PDB entry 4KW1 | X-ray diffraction, 2.50 A resolution | chains A and B

Chain A:
Molecule: Hemagglutinin
From: Influenza A virus
Notes: fragment: HA1 residues 17-341
Reference sequence: G1JUF7 (G1JUF7_9INFA); residues 1-325 here correspond to UniProt positions 17-341 (UniProt number = residue number + 16)
Amino-acid sequence (329 residues; row label = number of the first residue in the row; numbers below 1 keep their minus sign (Ala-3 is residue -3)):
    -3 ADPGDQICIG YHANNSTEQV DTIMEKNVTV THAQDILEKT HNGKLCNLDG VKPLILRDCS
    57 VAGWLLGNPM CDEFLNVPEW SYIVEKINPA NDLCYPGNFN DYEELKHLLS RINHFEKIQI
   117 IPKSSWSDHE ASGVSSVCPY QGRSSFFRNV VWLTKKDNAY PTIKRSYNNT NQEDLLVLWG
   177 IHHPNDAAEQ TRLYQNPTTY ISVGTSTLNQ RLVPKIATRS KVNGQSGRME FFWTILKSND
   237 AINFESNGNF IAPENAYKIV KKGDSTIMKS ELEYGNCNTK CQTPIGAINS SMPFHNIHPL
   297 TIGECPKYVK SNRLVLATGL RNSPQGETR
Disordered / not traced: -3 to 0, 322-325
Differences from the reference sequence: expression tag (-3 to 0)
Cystine bridges: Cys42-Cys273, Cys55-Cys67, Cys90-Cys134, Cys277-Cys301
Glycans and other covalent adducts: N-acetylglucosamine (NAG) linked to Asn11, Asn23, Asn164
From the paper describing this entry:
  - post-translational modification sites: Asn11, Asn23, Asn164
  - conformationally variable residues (loop rearrangement): Ser128

Chain B:
Molecule: Hemagglutinin
From: Influenza A virus
Notes: fragment: HA2 residues 342-401
Reference sequence: G1JUF7 (G1JUF7_9INFA); residues 1-178 here correspond to UniProt positions 342-519 (UniProt number = residue number + 341)
Amino-acid sequence (181 residues; each row starts with the number of its first residue):
     1 GLFGAIAGFI EGGWQGMVDG WYGYHHSNEQ GSGYAADKES TQKAIDGVTN KVNSIIDKMN
    61 TQFEAVGREF NNLERRIENL NKKMEDGFLD VWTYNAELLV LMENERTLDF HDSNVKNLYD
   121 KVRLQLRDNA KELGNGCFEF YHRCDNECME SVRNGTYDYP QYSEEARLKR EEISSGRLVP
   181 R
Disordered / not traced: 1-10, 176-181
Differences from the reference sequence: conflict Ser175 (Gly516 in G1JUF7), Gly176 (Val517 in G1JUF7), Arg177 (Lys518 in G1JUF7); expression tag (179-181)
Cystine bridges: Cys144-Cys148

Chain A / chain B interface:
Contacting residue pairs (133; chain A residue first):
  Asp1(A) with Ser27(B); Asn28(B); Glu29(B); Phe138(B); Glu139(B); Phe140(B), hydrogen bond (backbone-backbone); Arg143(B), salt bridge; Cys144(B), hydrogen bond (side chain-backbone)
  Gln2(A) with His26(B); Ser27(B), hydrogen bond (backbone-backbone); Leu133(B); Phe138(B); Met149(B)
  Ile3(A) with His25(B); Cys137(B); Phe138(B), hydrogen bond (backbone-backbone); Phe140(B), hydrophobic; Met149(B), hydrophobic
  Cys4(A) with Trp14(B); Gly23(B); Tyr24(B); His25(B), hydrogen bond (backbone-backbone); Gly136(B); Cys137(B), disulfide
  Ile5(A) with Trp14(B); Gly23(B); Tyr24(B), hydrophobic; Val115(B); Tyr119(B), hydrophobic; Val122(B), hydrophobic; Gly136(B), hydrogen bond (backbone-backbone); Phe138(B), hydrophobic
  Gly6(A) with Trp14(B); Tyr22(B); Gly23(B), hydrogen bond (backbone-backbone)
  Tyr7(A) with Gly12(B), hydrogen bond (side chain-backbone); Gly13(B); Trp14(B), hydrogen bond (backbone-backbone); Met17(B); Trp21(B); Val115(B), hydrophobic
  His8(A) with Trp14(B); Met17(B), hydrogen bond (side chain-backbone); Val18(B); Gly20(B); Trp21(B), hydrogen bond (backbone-backbone)
  Ala9(A) with Gly13(B); Trp14(B), hydrogen bond (backbone-backbone); Gln15(B)
  Asn10(A) with Gln15(B), hydrogen bond (backbone-side chain)
  Asn11(A) with Gln15(B)
  Val16(A) with Asn104(B)
  Asp17(A) with Leu101(B); Asn104(B), hydrogen bond (backbone-side chain)
  Thr18(A) with Leu101(B); Asn104(B); Glu105(B), hydrogen bond (side chain-backbone)
  Ile19(A) with Leu101(B), hydrogen bond (backbone-backbone); Met102(B); Glu105(B)
  Met20(A) with Glu105(B)
  Ile32(A) with Ile55(B), hydrophobic; Val100(B), hydrophobic
  Leu44(A) with Phe63(B), hydrophobic
  Glu99(A) with Glu69(B); Asn71(B), hydrogen bond
  His103(A) with Glu69(B), salt bridge
  Arg107(A) with Phe63(B)
  Asp260(A) with Phe63(B)
  Ser261(A) with Phe63(B); Ala65(B); Glu69(B)
  Thr262(A) with Ala65(B); Val66(B); Gly67(B); Glu69(B), hydrogen bond
  Ser287(A) with Ile56(B)
  Met288(A) with Ile56(B), hydrophobic
  Pro289(A) with Ile56(B); Met59(B)
  Phe290(A) with Met59(B), hydrophobic; Trp92(B), hydrophobic; Ala96(B), hydrophobic
  Pro295(A) with Val66(B)
  Leu296(A) with Val66(B); Arg68(B)
  Thr297(A) with Glu64(B); Ala65(B); Val66(B), hydrogen bond (backbone-backbone)
  Ile298(A) with Phe63(B), hydrophobic; Glu64(B); Ala65(B), hydrophobic
  Gly299(A) with Gln62(B); Phe63(B); Glu64(B), hydrogen bond (backbone-backbone)
  Glu300(A) with Gln62(B); Phe63(B)
  Cys301(A) with Thr61(B)
  Lys303(A) with Met59(B); Asn60(B); Thr61(B); Trp92(B)
  Tyr304(A) with Leu89(B), hydrophobic
  Val305(A) with Leu89(B), hydrophobic; Trp92(B); Thr93(B)
  Lys306(A) with Leu89(B); Thr93(B), hydrogen bond (backbone-side chain)
  Ser307(A) with Thr93(B); Glu97(B), hydrogen bond
  Arg309(A) with Glu97(B)
  Leu310(A) with Ala96(B), hydrophobic; Glu97(B)
  Val311(A) with Val100(B); Asn104(B), hydrogen bond (backbone-side chain)
  Leu312(A) with Val100(B), hydrophobic; Asn104(B)
  Ala313(A) with Asn104(B), hydrogen bond (backbone-side chain); Thr107(B)
  Thr314(A) with Trp21(B); Val48(B); Val52(B); Thr107(B); His111(B), hydrogen bond (backbone-side chain)
  Gly315(A) with His111(B), hydrogen bond (backbone-side chain)
  Leu316(A) with Trp21(B); Tyr22(B), hydrophobic; His111(B)
  Ser319(A) with Gly12(B); Gly13(B), hydrogen bond (backbone-backbone)
  Pro320(A) with Gln15(B)
  Gln321(A) with Gly13(B), hydrogen bond (backbone-backbone); Trp14(B), hydrogen bond
Interface residues without a listed pair, chain A (56 interface residues in all): Val24, Val26, Gln30, Pro302, Arg317
Interface residues without a listed pair, chain B (66 interface residues in all): Glu11, Glu74, Glu103, Leu108, Leu118, Leu126, His142, Asp145, Val152, Arg153
Cross-chain cystine bridges: Cys4(A)-Cys137(B)

Overview:
56 residues of chain A and 66 residues of chain B are in contact; the contacts include 1 disulfide bond, 29
hydrogen bonds and 2 salt bridges. Polar contacts include Asp1(A)-Arg143(B), His103(A)-Glu69(B) and
Asp1(A)-Cys144(B). N-acetylglucosamine is covalently linked to Asn11(A), Asn23(A) and Asn164(A). From the
paper: modification sites Asn11(A), Asn23(A) and Asn164(A); conformational variability at Ser128(A).
Chain A is Hemagglutinin and chain B is Hemagglutinin, both from Influenza A virus; the structure, Structure
of a/egypt/n03072/2010 h5 ha, was determined by X-ray diffraction, deposited together with 4KWM and 4KTH.
